3IK5 - chains A and B of the 4 polymer chains in the assembly; structure by X-ray diffraction, 2.05 A resolution.

== Chain A ==
Molecule: Protein Nef
Source organism: Simian immunodeficiency virus
Notes: fragment: core domain
Reference sequence: Q5QGG3 (Q5QGG3_SIVCZ); residue numbers follow UniProt; this construct covers 95-235
Sequence (143 residues; each row starts with the number of its first residue):
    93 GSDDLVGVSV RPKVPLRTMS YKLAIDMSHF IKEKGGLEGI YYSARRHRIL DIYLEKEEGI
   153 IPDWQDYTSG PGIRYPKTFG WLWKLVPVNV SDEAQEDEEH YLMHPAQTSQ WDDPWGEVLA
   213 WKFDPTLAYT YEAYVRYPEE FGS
Not modelled in the structure: 93-99, 181-196, 235
Differences from the reference sequence: expression tag (93-94)
Reported in the primary citation:
  - self-association interface (contacts with another copy of this molecule): Tyr-113, Phe-171, Tyr-221, Tyr-223, Tyr-226

== Chain B ==
Molecule: T-cell surface glycoprotein CD3 zeta chain
Notes: fragment: ITAM 1 polypeptide (A63-R80)
Reference sequence: P20963 (CD3Z_HUMAN); residue numbers follow UniProt; this construct covers 63-80
Sequence (18 residues; each row starts with the number of its first residue):
    63 AYQQGQNQLY NELNLGRR
Not modelled in the structure: 79-80
UniProt features mapped onto this chain:
  - modified residue (Phosphotyrosine): Tyr-64, Tyr-72

== How chain A and chain B interact ==
Residue-residue contacts (29; chain A residue first):
  Val-100(A) / Gln-65(B)
  Ser-101(A) / Gln-65(B)  hydrogen bond (backbone-side chain)
  Val-102(A) / Gln-65(B)
  Arg-103(A) / Gln-65(B)  hydrogen bond (backbone-side chain)
  Arg-103(A) / Tyr-72(B)
  Gly-127(A) / Asn-76(B)
  Gly-128(A) / Leu-75(B)
  Gly-128(A) / Asn-76(B)
  Leu-129(A) / Leu-75(B)  hydrogen bond (backbone-backbone)
  Ile-132(A) / Glu-74(B)
  Ile-132(A) / Leu-75(B)
  Ile-132(A) / Asn-76(B)
  Arg-137(A) / Leu-71(B)
  Arg-137(A) / Glu-74(B)  salt bridge
  Arg-138(A) / Glu-74(B)  salt bridge
  Arg-138(A) / Leu-75(B)
  Ile-141(A) / Leu-71(B)
  Ile-141(A) / Glu-74(B)
  Ile-141(A) / Leu-75(B)  hydrophobic
  Leu-142(A) / Leu-75(B)
  Ile-144(A) / Gln-68(B)
  Ile-144(A) / Tyr-72(B)
  Tyr-145(A) / Tyr-72(B)  hydrophobic
  Tyr-145(A) / Leu-77(B)  hydrophobic
  Lys-148(A) / Tyr-64(B)
  Lys-148(A) / Gln-68(B)
  Lys-148(A) / Tyr-72(B)
  Glu-149(A) / Tyr-72(B)  hydrogen bond
  Trp-213(A) / Leu-75(B)  hydrophobic
Interface residues without a listed pair, chain A (19 interface residues in all): Ile-123, Lys-126
Interface residues without a listed pair, chain B (10 interface residues in all): Asn-69
Interface features reported in the paper:
  - residue pairs: Val-102(A)/Gln-65(B) (backbone contact), Arg-103(A)/Gln-65(B) (backbone contact)

== Overview ==
Chain A and chain B form an interface of 19 and 10 residues respectively; the contacts include 4 hydrogen
bonds and 2 salt bridges. Polar pairs include Arg-137(A)/Glu-74(B), Arg-138(A)/Glu-74(B) and
Ser-101(A)/Gln-65(B). The paper describes backbone contacts between Val-102(A) and Gln-65(B) and Arg-103(A)
and Gln-65(B). From the paper: a self-association interface involving Tyr-113(A), Phe-171(A) and Tyr-221(A)
among others.
Here chain A is Protein Nef (Simian immunodeficiency virus) and chain B is T-cell surface glycoprotein CD3
zeta chain. Entry 3IK5 (SIVmac239 Nef in complex with TCR zeta ITAM 1 polypeptide (A63-R80)) was determined by
X-ray diffraction (same publication as 3IOZ).
